Entry 6P1U (X-ray diffraction, 1.75 A resolution); this record covers chains A and D of the 4 polymer chains in the assembly.

Chain A:
Molecule: DNA-directed DNA/RNA polymerase mu
Source organism: Homo sapiens
Notes: EC 2.7.7.7
UniProtKB: Q9NP87 (DPOLM_HUMAN); numbering as in UniProt; present here: 134-397, 410-494
Sequence (354 residues; row label = number of the first residue in the row; note: 12 numbers in that range are skipped by the numbering (no residue carries them; nothing is unmodelled there)):
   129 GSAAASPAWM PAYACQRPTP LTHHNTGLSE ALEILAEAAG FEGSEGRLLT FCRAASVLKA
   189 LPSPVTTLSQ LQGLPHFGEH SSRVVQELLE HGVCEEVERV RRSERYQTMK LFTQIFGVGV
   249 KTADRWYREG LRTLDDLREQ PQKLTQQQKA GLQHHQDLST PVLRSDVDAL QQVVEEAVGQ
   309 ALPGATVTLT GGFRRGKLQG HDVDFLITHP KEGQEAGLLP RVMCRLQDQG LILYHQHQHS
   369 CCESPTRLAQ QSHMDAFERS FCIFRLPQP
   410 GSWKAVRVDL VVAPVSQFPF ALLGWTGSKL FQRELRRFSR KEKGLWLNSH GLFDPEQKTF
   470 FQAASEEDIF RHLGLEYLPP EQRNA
Disordered / not traced: 129-137, 366-384
Construct notes: expression tag (129-133); linker (410)
UniProt features mapped onto this chain:
  - region: Arg323 to Asp332 (Involved in ssDNA binding)
  - binding site (Mg(2+)): Asp330, Asp332, Asp418
  - site: Gly433 (Responsible for the low discrimination between dNTP and rNTP)
Ion coordination: Na+ site 1: Thr241, Ile243, Val246 (shared with 1 residue of chain P); Mn2+: Asp330, Asp332, Asp418 (together with CTP) (shared with 2 residues of chain P); Na+ site 2: Asp330, Asp332 (together with CTP, pyrophosphate) (shared with 1 residue of chain P)
Ligand contacts: CTP / pyrophosphate: Gly319, Gly320, Arg323, Lys325, Gly328, His329, Asp330, Asp332, Asp418, Gly433, Trp434, Thr435, Gly436, Ser437, Lys438, Gln441

Chain D:
Molecule: 4-nt DNA strand
Sequence (4 nucleotides; numbered 1 to 4; the number before each row is that of its first residue):
     1 GCCG

Chain A / chain D interface:
Contacting residue pairs (14; chain A residue first):
  Ala140(A) with DG4(D), phosphate contact
  Gly174(A) with DG1(D), hydrogen bond to the base
  Arg175(A) with DG1(D), salt bridge to the phosphate
  Thr178(A) with DG1(D), hydrogen bond to the base; DC2(D), sugar contact
  Phe179(A) with DG1(D), sugar contact
  Pro203(A) with DC3(D), phosphate contact
  His204(A) with DC2(D), sugar contact; DC3(D), hydrogen bond to the phosphate
  Gly206(A) with DC2(D), hydrogen bond to the phosphate
  Glu207(A) with DC2(D), hydrogen bond to the phosphate
  His208(A) with DG1(D), salt bridge to the phosphate; DC2(D), hydrogen bond to the phosphate
  Ser209(A) with DC2(D), hydrogen bond to the phosphate
Other interface residues (no listed pair), chain A (14 interface residues in all): Arg181, Leu202, Phe205

Summary:
Chain A and chain D form an interface of 14 and 4 residues respectively; the contacts include 7 hydrogen bonds
and 2 salt bridges. Among the polar pairs are Gly174(A)-DG1(D), Thr178(A)-DG1(D) and His204(A)-DC3(D). Bound
to chain A: CTP / pyrophosphate.
Here chain A is DNA-directed DNA/RNA polymerase mu (Homo sapiens) and chain D is a 4-nt DNA strand. Entry 6P1U
(Post-catalytic nicked complex of human DNA Polymerase Mu with 1-nt gapped substrate containing template 8OG
and ...) was determined by X-ray diffraction, deposited together with 6P1M, 6P1N, 6P1O, 6P1P, 6P1Q, 6P1R and 4
further entries.
